Entry 8FFR (X-ray diffraction, 3.49 A resolution); this record covers chains F and W of the 12 polymer chains in the assembly.

Chain F:
Protein: Nucleoprotein
Organism: Rabies virus CVS-11
UniProtKB: A8VR20 (A8VR20_9RHAB); residues 1-450 here = UniProt positions 1-450
Sequence (450 residues; row label = number of the first residue in the row):
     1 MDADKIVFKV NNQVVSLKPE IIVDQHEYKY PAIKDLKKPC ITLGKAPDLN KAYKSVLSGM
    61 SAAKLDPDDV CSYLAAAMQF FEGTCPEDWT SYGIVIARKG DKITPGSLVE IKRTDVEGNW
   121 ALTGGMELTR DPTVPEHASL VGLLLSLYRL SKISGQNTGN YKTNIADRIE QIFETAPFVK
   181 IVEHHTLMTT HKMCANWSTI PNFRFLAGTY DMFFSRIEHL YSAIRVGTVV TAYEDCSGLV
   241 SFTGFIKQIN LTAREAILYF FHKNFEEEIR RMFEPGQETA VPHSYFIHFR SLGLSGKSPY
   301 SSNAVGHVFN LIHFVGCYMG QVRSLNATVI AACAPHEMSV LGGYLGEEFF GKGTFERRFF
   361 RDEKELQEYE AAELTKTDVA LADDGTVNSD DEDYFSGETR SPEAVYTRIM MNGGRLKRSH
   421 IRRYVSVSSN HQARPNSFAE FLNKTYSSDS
Not modelled in the structure: 1-5, 373-397, 449-450

Chain W:
Molecule: 99-nt RNA strand
Sequence (99 nucleotides; row label = number of the first residue in the row):
     1 CCCCCCCACC CACAAAAACC ACAACACCCA CAAACCCAAA AAACCCCACA ACCCCCCCAC
    61 ACCCCACCAA CCCCACAAAC CCCACACACC CCACAAAAC

Interface between chain F and chain W:
Contacting residue pairs (42; chain F residue first):
  Arg149(F) - A93(W)  salt bridge to the phosphate
  Arg149(F) - C94(W)  salt bridge to the phosphate
  Asn157(F) - C91(W)  base contact
  Thr158(F) - C91(W)  sugar contact
  Tyr161(F) - C91(W)  sugar contact
  Tyr161(F) - A93(W)  hydrogen bond to the phosphate
  Ile165(F) - A93(W)  phosphate contact
  Arg168(F) - C94(W)  salt bridge to the phosphate
  Ile172(F) - C94(W)  base contact
  Arg204(F) - C87(W)  hydrogen bond to the sugar
  Ala223(F) - C94(W)  base contact
  Arg225(F) - C94(W)  sugar contact
  Val226(F) - C94(W)  hydrogen bond to the sugar
  Val229(F) - A93(W)  base contact
  Val229(F) - C94(W)  sugar contact
  Val230(F) - A93(W)  base contact
  Ala232(F) - A93(W)  base contact
  Asp235(F) - C87(W)  hydrogen bond to the sugar
  Asp235(F) - A88(W)  phosphate contact
  Asp235(F) - C89(W)  phosphate contact
  Cys236(F) - C89(W)  phosphate contact
  Ser237(F) - C89(W)  hydrogen bond to the phosphate
  Ser237(F) - C90(W)  phosphate contact
  Arg290(F) - C87(W)  hydrogen bond to the phosphate
  Arg290(F) - A88(W)  salt bridge to the phosphate
  Lys297(F) - C87(W)  phosphate contact
  Lys297(F) - A88(W)  phosphate contact
  Ser298(F) - A88(W)  hydrogen bond to the phosphate
  Ser301(F) - A88(W)  phosphate contact
  Ser301(F) - C89(W)  phosphate contact
  Ser302(F) - C89(W)  hydrogen bond to the phosphate
  Asn303(F) - C89(W)  base contact
  Phe309(F) - C90(W)  phosphate contact
  Arg323(F) - C90(W)  salt bridge to the phosphate
  Asn326(F) - C90(W)  sugar contact
  Ala327(F) - C90(W)  sugar contact
  Thr328(F) - C89(W)  sugar contact
  Thr328(F) - C90(W)  hydrogen bond to the phosphate
  Arg434(F) - C90(W)  hydrogen bond to the sugar
  Arg434(F) - C91(W)  base contact
  Arg434(F) - C92(W)  salt bridge to the phosphate
  Pro435(F) - C91(W)  base contact
Also at the interface, not in a pair above, chain F (35 interface residues in all): Lys152, Gly159, Thr199, Ser222, Gly296
Also at the interface, not in a pair above, chain W (10 interface residues in all): C85, A86

In short:
35 residues of chain F and 10 residues of chain W are in contact; the contacts include 10 hydrogen bonds and 6
salt bridges. Polar contacts include Arg204(F)-C87(W), Val226(F)-C94(W) and Asp235(F)-C87(W).
Chain F is Nucleoprotein (Rabies virus CVS-11) and chain W is a 99-nt RNA strand; the structure, Revised
structure of the rabies virus nucleoprotein-RNA complex, was determined by X-ray diffraction together with
8B8V from the same study.
